4FXQ - chain A; structure by X-ray diffraction, 1.96 A resolution.

Chain A:
Protein: Putative ADP-ribosyltransferase Certhrax
Source organism: Bacillus cereus
Notes: EC 2.4.2.-
UniProt: Q4MV79 (CRAX_BACCE); residues 18-471 here = UniProt positions 18-471
Amino-acid sequence (460 residues; each row starts with the number of its first residue):
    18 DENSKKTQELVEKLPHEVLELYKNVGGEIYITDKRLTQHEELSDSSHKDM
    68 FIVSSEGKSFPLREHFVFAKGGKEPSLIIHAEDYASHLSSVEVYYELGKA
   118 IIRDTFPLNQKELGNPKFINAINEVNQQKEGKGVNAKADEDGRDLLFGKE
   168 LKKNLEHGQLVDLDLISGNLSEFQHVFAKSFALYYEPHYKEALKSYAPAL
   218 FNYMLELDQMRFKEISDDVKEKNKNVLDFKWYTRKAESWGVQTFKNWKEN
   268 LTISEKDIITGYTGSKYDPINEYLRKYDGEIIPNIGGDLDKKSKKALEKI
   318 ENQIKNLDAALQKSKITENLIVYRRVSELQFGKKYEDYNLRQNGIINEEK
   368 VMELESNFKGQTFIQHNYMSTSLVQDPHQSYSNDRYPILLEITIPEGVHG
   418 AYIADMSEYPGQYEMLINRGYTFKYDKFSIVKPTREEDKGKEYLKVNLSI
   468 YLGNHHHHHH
Unresolved in the structure: 18, 451-456, 470-477
Differences from the reference sequence: expression tag (472-477)
Small-molecule neighbours: G9L (8-fluoro-2-(3-piperidin-1-ylpropanoyl)-1,3,4,5-tetrahydrobenzo[c][1,6]naphthyridin-6(2H)-one): Thr-280, Gly-281, Tyr-284, Asp-285, Tyr-340, Arg-341, Arg-342, Ser-387, Thr-388, Ser-389, Tyr-398, Gln-429, Glu-431
What the authors report for this chain:
  - binding site for G9L: Tyr-284, Arg-342, Tyr-398
  - conformationally variable residues (loop rearrangement): Leu-390 to Tyr-398
  - mutagenesis - Q429A/E431A: decreased catalytic activity

Summary:
Bound to chain A: compound G9L. The paper reports a binding site for G9L at Tyr-284, Arg-342 and Tyr-398;
Q429A/E431A reduce catalytic activity.
Chain A is Putative ADP-ribosyltransferase Certhrax (Bacillus cereus); the structure, Full-length Certhrax
toxin from Bacillus cereus in complex with Inhibitor P6, was determined by X-ray diffraction together with
4FK7 and 4GF1 from the same study.
